9ASH - chains H and G of the 13 polymer chains in the assembly; structure by electron microscopy, 2.58 A resolution.

# Chain H (and G)
Protein: CRISPR system Cms endoribonuclease Csm3
Organism: Lactococcus lactis subsp. lactis
Notes: chain G of this document is another copy of the same molecule, construct and numbering; everything in this record applies to it too
Reference sequence: L0CEA3 (L0CEA3_LACLL); residue numbers follow UniProt; this construct covers 1-214
Chain sequence (214 residues; each row starts with the number of its first residue):
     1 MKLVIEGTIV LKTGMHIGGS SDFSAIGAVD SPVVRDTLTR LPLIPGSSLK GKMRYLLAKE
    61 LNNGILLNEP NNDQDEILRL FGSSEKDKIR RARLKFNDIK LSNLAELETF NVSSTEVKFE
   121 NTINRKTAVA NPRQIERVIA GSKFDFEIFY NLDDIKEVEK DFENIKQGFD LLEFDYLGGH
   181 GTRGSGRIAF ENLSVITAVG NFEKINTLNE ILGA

# Chain H / chain G interface
Residue-residue contacts (52; chain H residue first):
  Met1(H) with Glu60(G)
  Lys2(H) with Phe174(G); Asp175(G), salt bridge
  Val4(H) with Phe174(G), hydrophobic
  Ser20(H) with Phe119(G)
  Asp36(H) with Ala140(G)
  Thr37(H) with Val112(G); Glu116(G), hydrogen bond; Ile139(G)
  Leu38(H) with Leu107(G), hydrophobic; Phe110(G), hydrophobic; Val112(G), hydrophobic; Ala140(G)
  Arg40(H) with Phe110(G), hydrogen bond (side chain-backbone); Asn111(G); Val112(G)
  Pro45(H) with Lys118(G)
  Gly46(H) with Arg183(G); Gly184(G)
  Ser47(H) with Lys118(G), hydrogen bond; Glu120(G); Arg183(G), hydrogen bond (backbone-backbone)
  Lys50(H) with Thr182(G); Arg183(G)
  Arg54(H) with Arg125(G)
  Leu66(H) with Arg125(G)
  Leu67(H) with Lys126(G)
  Asn68(H) with Arg125(G)
  Glu69(H) with Asn124(G)
  Pro70(H) with Arg125(G)
  Asp73(H) with Arg125(G), salt bridge
  Arg91(H) with Tyr55(G), hydrogen bond
  Ala92(H) with Thr182(G)
  Leu94(H) with Thr182(G)
  Lys95(H) with Tyr176(G); Gly181(G); Ser185(G), hydrogen bond (side chain-backbone); Arg187(G)
  Phe96(H) with Gly181(G); Thr182(G), hydrogen bond (backbone-backbone); Gly184(G), hydrogen bond (backbone-backbone)
  Asn97(H) with Gly184(G); Arg187(G)
  Asp98(H) with Thr13(G); Lys118(G), salt bridge; Arg137(G), salt bridge; Gly184(G)
  Glu147(H) with Arg187(G), salt bridge
  Phe149(H) with Glu173(G); Phe174(G); Arg187(G)
  Ala198(H) with Phe174(G), hydrophobic
Interface residues without a listed pair, chain H (32 interface residues in all): Tyr55, Ala58, Val199
Interface residues without a listed pair, chain G (29 interface residues in all): Gly14, Gly141

# In short
32 residues of chain H and 29 residues of chain G are in contact; the contacts include 8 hydrogen bonds and 5
salt bridges. Polar pairs include Lys2(H)-Asp175(G), Asp73(H)-Arg125(G) and Asp98(H)-Lys118(G).
Chain H and chain G are both CRISPR system Cms endoribonuclease Csm3 (Lactococcus lactis subsp. lactis); the
structure, Cryo-EM structure of the active Lactococcus lactis Csm bound to target in post-cleavage stage, was
determined by electron microscopy together with 9ASI from the same study.
